Entry 8XUD (X-ray diffraction, 3.49 A resolution); this record covers chains A and K of the 10 polymer chains in the assembly.

Chain A:
Molecule: Lipoprotein NlpI
Source organism: Escherichia coli K-12
UniProtKB: P0AFB1 (NLPI_ECOLI); residues 20-294 here = UniProt positions 20-294
Amino-acid sequence (297 residues; row label = number of the first residue in the row; numbers below 1 keep their minus sign (Met-2 is residue -2)):
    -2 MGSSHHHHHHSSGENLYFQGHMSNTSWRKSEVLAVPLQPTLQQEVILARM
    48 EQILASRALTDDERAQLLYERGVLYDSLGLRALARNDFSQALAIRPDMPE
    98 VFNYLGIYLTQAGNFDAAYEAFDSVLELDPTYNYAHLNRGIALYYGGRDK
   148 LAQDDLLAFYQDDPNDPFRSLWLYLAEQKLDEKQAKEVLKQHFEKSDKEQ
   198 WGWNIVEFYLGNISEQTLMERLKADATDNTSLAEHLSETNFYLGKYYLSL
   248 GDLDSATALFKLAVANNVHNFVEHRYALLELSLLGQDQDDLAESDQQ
Unresolved in the structure: -2 to 24, 289-294
Sequence notes: initiating methionine (-2); expression tag (-1 to 19)

Chain K:
Molecule: Murein DD-endopeptidase MepS/Murein LD-carboxypeptidase
Source organism: Escherichia coli K-12
Notes: EC 3.4.-.-, 3.4.17.13
UniProtKB: P0AFV4 (MEPS_ECOLI); residues 2-162 here correspond to UniProt positions 28-188 (UniProt number = residue number + 26)
Amino-acid sequence (168 residues; row label = number of the first residue in the row):
     1 MSANNTAKNMHPETRAVGSETSSLQASQDEFENLVRNVDVKSRIMDQYAD
    51 WKGVRYRLGGSTKKGIDCSGFVQRTFREQFGLELPRSTYEQQEMGKSVSR
   101 SNLRTGDLVLFRAGSTGRHVGIYIGNNQFVHASTSSGVIISSMNEPYWKK
   151 RYNEARRVLSRSHHHHHH
Unresolved in the structure: 1-20, 161-168
Sequence notes: initiating methionine (1); expression tag (163-168)
UniProt features mapped onto this chain:
  - active site: Cys68 (Nucleophile), His119 (Proton acceptor), His131
What the authors report for this chain:
  - mutagenesis - D39A (0.39 +/- 0.11 uM): unchanged binding to Lipoprotein NlpI (chain A)

Chain A / chain K interface:
Contacting residue pairs (15; chain A residue first):
  Arg78(A) - Leu24(K)
  Ala79(A) - Phe31(K)  hydrophobic
  Arg82(A) - Leu24(K)  hydrogen bond (side chain-backbone)
  Arg82(A) - Ala26(K)  hydrogen bond (side chain-backbone)
  Arg82(A) - Ser27(K)
  Arg82(A) - Gln28(K)
  Asn83(A) - Gln28(K)  hydrogen bond
  Asn83(A) - Phe31(K)
  Ser86(A) - Gln28(K)
  Tyr105(A) - Leu24(K)  hydrophobic
  Gln108(A) - Leu24(K)
  Ala109(A) - Leu24(K)
  Ala109(A) - Gln25(K)
  Ser279(A) - Thr21(K)  hydrogen bond (side chain-backbone)
  Gln283(A) - Thr21(K)
Other interface residues (no listed pair), chain A (11 interface residues in all): Leu80
Interface features reported in the paper:
  - hot spots on chain K (mutagenesis) - L24R (28-fold): decreased binding to NlpI dimer
  - hot spots on chain K (mutagenesis) - Q28A, F31A: decreased binding to NlpI
  - hot spots on chain K (mutagenesis) - F31A: abolished binding to Lipoprotein NlpI (chain A)

In short:
11 residues of chain A face 7 of chain K across their interface, with 4 hydrogen bonds. Polar contacts include
Arg82(A)-Leu24(K), Arg82(A)-Ala26(K) and Asn83(A)-Gln28(K). UniProt lists 3 active-site residues on chain K.
From the paper: Q28A and F31A of chain K reduce binding to NlpI; L24R of chain K reduces binding to NlpI
dimer.
Chain A is Lipoprotein NlpI and chain K is Murein DD-endopeptidase MepS/Murein LD-carboxypeptidase, both from
Escherichia coli K-12; the structure, Crystal structure of adaptor NlpI in complex with endopeptidase MepS and
PDZ-protease Prc, was determined by X-ray diffraction together with 8XUP from the same study.
